Entry 7QJ4 (electron microscopy, 9.00 A resolution (very low resolution: no residue pairs are listed; an interface is given only as per-side residue counts)); this record covers chains K and Y of the 28 polymer chains in the assembly.

# Chain K
Molecule: Gamma-tubulin complex component 4
Source organism: Homo sapiens
Reference sequence: Q9UGJ1 (GCP4_HUMAN); residue numbers follow UniProt; this construct covers 1-667
Chain sequence (667 residues; each row starts with the number of its first residue):
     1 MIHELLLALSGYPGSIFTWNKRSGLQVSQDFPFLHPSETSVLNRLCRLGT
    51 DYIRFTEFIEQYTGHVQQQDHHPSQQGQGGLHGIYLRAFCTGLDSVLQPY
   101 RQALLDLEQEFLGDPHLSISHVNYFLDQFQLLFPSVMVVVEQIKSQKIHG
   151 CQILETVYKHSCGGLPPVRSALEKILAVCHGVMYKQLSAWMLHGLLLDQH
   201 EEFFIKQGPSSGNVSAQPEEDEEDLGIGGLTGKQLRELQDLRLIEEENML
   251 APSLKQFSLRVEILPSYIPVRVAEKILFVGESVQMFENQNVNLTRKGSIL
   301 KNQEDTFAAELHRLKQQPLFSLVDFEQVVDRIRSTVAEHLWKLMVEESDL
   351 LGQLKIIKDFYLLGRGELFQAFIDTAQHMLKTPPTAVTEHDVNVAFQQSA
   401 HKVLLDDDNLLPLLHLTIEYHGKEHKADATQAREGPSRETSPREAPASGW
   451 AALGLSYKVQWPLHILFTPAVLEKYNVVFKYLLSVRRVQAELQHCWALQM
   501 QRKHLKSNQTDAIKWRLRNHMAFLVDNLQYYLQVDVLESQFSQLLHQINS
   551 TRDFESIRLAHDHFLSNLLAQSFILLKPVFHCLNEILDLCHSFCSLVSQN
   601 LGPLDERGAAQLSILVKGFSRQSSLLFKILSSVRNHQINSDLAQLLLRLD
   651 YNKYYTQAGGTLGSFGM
Unresolved in the structure: 70-75, 207-252, 292-299, 423-447, 503-508, 632-635, 658-667

# Chain Y
Molecule: Tubulin gamma-1 chain
Source organism: Homo sapiens
Reference sequence: P23258 (TBG1_HUMAN); residues 1-451 here = UniProt positions 1-451
Chain sequence (451 residues; row label = number of the first residue in the row):
     1 MPREIITLQLGQCGNQIGFEFWKQLCAEHGISPEGIVEEFATEGTDRKDV
    51 FFYQADDEHYIPRAVLLDLEPRVIHSILNSPYAKLYNPENIYLSEHGGGA
   101 GNNWASGFSQGEKIHEDIFDIIDREADGSDSLEGFVLCHSIAGGTGSGLG
   151 SYLLERLNDRYPKKLVQTYSVFPNQDEMSDVVVQPYNSLLTLKRLTQNAD
   201 CVVVLDNTALNRIATDRLHIQNPSFSQINQLVSTIMSASTTTLRYPGYMN
   251 NDLIGLIASLIPTPRLHFLMTGYTPLTTDQSVASVRKTTVLDVMRRLLQP
   301 KNVMVSTGRDRQTNHCYIAILNIIQGEVDPTQVHKSLQRIRERKLANFIP
   351 WGPASIQVALSRKSPYLPSAHRVSGLMMANHTSISSLFERTCRQYDKLRK
   401 REAFLEQFRKEDMFKDNFDEMDTSREIVQQLIDEYHAATRPDYISWGTQE
   451 Q
Unresolved in the structure: 1-2, 42-44, 94-100, 178-179, 280-286, 307-312, 448-451
UniProt features mapped onto this chain:
  - binding site (GTP): Ala142 to Gly148
  - modified residue: Ser131 (Phosphoserine)

# How chain K and chain Y interact
At this resolution (9 A) residue pairs are not listed: 31 residues of chain K and 38 of chain Y lie at the interface.

# Summary
The interface between chain K and chain Y involves 31 residues on one side and 38 on the other. From UniProt:
7 GTP-binding residues on chain Y.
Chain K is Gamma-tubulin complex component 4 and chain Y is Tubulin gamma-1 chain, both from Homo sapiens; the
structure, Structure of recombinant human gamma-Tubulin Ring Complex 10-spoked assembly intermediate (spokes
5-14), was determined by electron microscopy, deposited together with 7QJ0, 7QJ1, 7QJ2, 7QJ3, 7QJD and 7QJE.
